Entry 3BOV (X-ray diffraction, 1.77 A resolution); this record covers chain A.

== Chain A ==
Molecule: Programmed cell death 1 ligand 2
Organism: Mus musculus
Notes: fragment: Immunoglobulin-like V-type: residues 20-123
UniProtKB: Q9WUL5 (PD1L2_MOUSE); residue numbers follow UniProt; this construct covers 20-123
Sequence (105 residues; row label = number of the first residue in the row):
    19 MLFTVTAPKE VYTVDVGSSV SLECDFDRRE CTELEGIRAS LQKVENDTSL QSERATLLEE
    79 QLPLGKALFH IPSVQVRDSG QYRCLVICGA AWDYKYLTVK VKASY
Unresolved in the structure: 19
Differences from the reference sequence: initiating methionine (19)
Disulfide bonds: Cys-42/Cys-102, Cys-49/Cys-106
Metal / ion sites: Na+ near Ser-97 (its only coordinating residue here)
Swiss-Prot annotation at these positions:
  - glycosylation: Asn-64 (N-linked (GlcNAc...) asparagine)
  - mutagenesis: Asp-33 (D33S: No effect on PDCD1 binding), Ser-39 (S39Y: No effect on PDCD1 binding), Glu-41 (E41S: No effect on PDCD1 binding), Arg-56 (R56S: Significantly reduces the binding to PDCD1), Ser-58 (S58Y: No effect on PDCD1 binding), Asp-65 (D65S: No effect on PDCD1 binding), Ser-67 (S67Y: Significantly reduces the binding to PDCD1), Glu-71 (E71S: Significantly reduces the binding to PDCD1), Arg-72 (R72S: No effect on PDCD1 binding), Lys-84 (K84S: No effect on PDCD1 binding), His-88 (H88A: No effect on PDCD1 binding), Arg-101 (R101S: Significantly reduces the binding to PDCD1), 5 further mutagenesis entries in UniProt
Reported in the primary citation:
  - specificity-determining residues: Trp-110 (proposed by the authors, not directly observed)

== Summary ==
From UniProt: 17 mutagenesis sites. From the paper: the specificity determinant Trp-110.
Chain A is Programmed cell death 1 ligand 2 (Mus musculus); the structure, Crystal structure of the receptor
binding domain of mouse PD-L2, was determined by X-ray diffraction together with 3BP5 from the same study.
